Entry 2WVW (electron microscopy, 9.00 A resolution (very low resolution: no residue pairs are listed; an interface is given only as per-side residue counts)); this record covers chains I and J of the 24 polymer chains in the assembly.

Chain I (and J):
Name: Rbcx protein
From: Anabaena SP. ca
Notes: chain J of this document is another copy of the same molecule, construct and numbering; everything in this record applies to it too
Reference sequence: Q44212 (Q44212_9NOST); residue numbers follow UniProt; this construct covers 1-135
Amino-acid sequence (155 residues; numbered -19 to 135; the number before each row is that of its first residue; numbers below 1 keep their minus sign (Met-19 is residue -19)):
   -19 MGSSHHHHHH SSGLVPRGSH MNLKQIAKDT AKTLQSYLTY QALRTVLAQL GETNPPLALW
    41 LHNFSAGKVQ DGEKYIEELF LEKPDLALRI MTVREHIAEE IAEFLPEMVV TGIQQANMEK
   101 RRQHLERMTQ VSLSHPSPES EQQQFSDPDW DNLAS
Unresolved in the structure: -19 to 0, 106-135
UniProt features mapped onto this chain:
  - mutagenesis: Tyr17 to Tyr20 (No longer prevents RbcL-GroEL association), Gln29 (Q29A: No longer prevents RbcL-GroEL association)

How chain I and chain J interact:
At this resolution (9 A) residue pairs are not listed: 48 residues of chain I and 44 of chain J lie at the interface.

Overview:
48 residues of chain I face 44 of chain J across their interface. Curated annotation (UniProt) lists 5
mutagenesis sites on chain I.
Chain I and chain J are both Rbcx protein (Anabaena SP. ca); the structure, Cryo-EM structure of the RbcL-RbcX
complex, was determined by electron microscopy, deposited together with 3HYB.
